9U4W - chains B and G of the 6 polymer chains in the assembly; structure by electron microscopy, 3.18 A resolution.

# Chain B
Molecule: Guanine nucleotide-binding protein G(I)/G(S)/G(T) subunit beta-1
From: Homo sapiens
Reference sequence: P62873 (GBB1_HUMAN); residues 7-345 here correspond to UniProt positions 2-340 (UniProt number = residue number - 5)
Amino-acid sequence (344 residues; each row starts with the number of its first residue):
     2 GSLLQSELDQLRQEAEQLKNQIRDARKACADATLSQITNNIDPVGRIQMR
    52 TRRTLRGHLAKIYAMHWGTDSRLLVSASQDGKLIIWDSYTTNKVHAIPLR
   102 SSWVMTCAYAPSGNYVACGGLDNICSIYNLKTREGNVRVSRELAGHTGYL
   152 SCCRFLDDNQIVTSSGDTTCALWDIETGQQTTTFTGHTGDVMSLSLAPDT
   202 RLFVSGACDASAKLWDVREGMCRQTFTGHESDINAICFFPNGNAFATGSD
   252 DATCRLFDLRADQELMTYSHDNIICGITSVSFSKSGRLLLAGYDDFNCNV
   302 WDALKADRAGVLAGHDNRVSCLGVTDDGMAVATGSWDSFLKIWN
Unresolved in the structure: 2-7
Differences from the reference sequence: expression tag (2-6)
UniProt features mapped onto this chain:
  - modified residue: S7 (N-acetylserine), H271 (Phosphohistidine)

# Chain G
Molecule: Guanine nucleotide-binding protein G(I)/G(S)/G(O) subunit gamma-2
From: Homo sapiens
Reference sequence: P59768 (GBG2_HUMAN); numbering as in UniProt (aligned over 1-71)
Amino-acid sequence (71 residues; each row starts with the number of its first residue):
     1 MASNNTASIAQARKLVEQLKMEANIDRIKVSKAAADLMAYCEAHAKEDPL
    51 LTPVPASENPFREKKFFCAIL
Unresolved in the structure: 1-5, 63-71
UniProt features mapped onto this chain:
  - modified residue: A2 (N-acetylalanine), C68 (Cysteine methyl ester)
  - lipidation: C68 (S-geranylgeranyl cysteine)

# How chain B and chain G interact
Pairs across the interface (71):
  L9(B) - I9(G)  hydrophobic
  L12(B) - A12(G)  hydrophobic
  L12(B) - V16(G)
  A16(B) - V16(G)  hydrophobic
  A16(B) - L19(G)
  L19(B) - V16(G)
  L19(B) - L19(G)  hydrophobic
  Q22(B) - A23(G)
  I23(B) - L19(G)
  I23(B) - A23(G)  hydrophobic
  A29(B) - K29(G)
  C30(B) - R27(G)
  C30(B) - K29(G)
  C30(B) - V30(G)  hydrogen bond (backbone-backbone)
  A31(B) - V30(G)  hydrophobic
  D32(B) - K29(G)
  D32(B) - V30(G)
  D32(B) - S31(G)
  A33(B) - V30(G)
  L35(B) - A34(G)  hydrophobic
  L35(B) - L37(G)  hydrophobic
  I38(B) - S31(G)
  I38(B) - A34(G)  hydrophobic
  V45(B) - L51(G)  hydrophobic
  R53(B) - N59(G)
  R53(B) - R62(G)
  R54(B) - P60(G)
  R54(B) - F61(G)  hydrogen bond (side chain-backbone)
  S89(B) - F61(G)
  Y90(B) - P60(G)
  C223(B) - Q18(G)
  R224(B) - E22(G)
  R224(B) - I25(G)
  Q225(B) - I25(G)
  F240(B) - L37(G)  hydrophobic
  P241(B) - Y40(G)
  N242(B) - Y40(G)
  D259(B) - A33(G)
  D259(B) - L37(G)
  R261(B) - R27(G)
  R261(B) - I28(G)  hydrogen bond (backbone-backbone)
  R261(B) - D36(G)  salt bridge
  A262(B) - R27(G)
  D263(B) - R27(G)  salt bridge
  L266(B) - V30(G)  hydrophobic
  S284(B) - D48(G)  hydrogen bond
  K285(B) - Y40(G)  hydrogen bond (backbone-side chain)
  K285(B) - E47(G)
  K285(B) - D48(G)  hydrogen bond (backbone-side chain)
  S286(B) - Y40(G)
  S286(B) - C41(G)
  S286(B) - H44(G)
  S286(B) - D48(G)  hydrogen bond
  S286(B) - L51(G)
  G287(B) - C41(G)
  R288(B) - C41(G)
  R288(B) - L51(G)
  L289(B) - L51(G)  hydrophobic
  L305(B) - C41(G)  hydrophobic
  V325(B) - L50(G)  hydrophobic
  D328(B) - P49(G)
  G329(B) - P49(G)
  G329(B) - L50(G)
  M330(B) - P49(G)  hydrophobic
  M330(B) - P60(G)
  M330(B) - F61(G)
  A331(B) - F61(G)  hydrophobic
  V332(B) - L50(G)  hydrophobic
  I343(B) - F61(G)  hydrophobic
  N345(B) - N59(G)  hydrogen bond
  N345(B) - F61(G)
Other interface residues (no listed pair), chain B (52 interface residues in all): K20, A26, R27, I48, M50, K214, A245, W344
Other interface residues (no listed pair), chain G (36 interface residues in all): S8, R13, K20, M21, D26, M38, V54

# In short
52 residues of chain B and 36 residues of chain G are in contact; the contacts include 8 hydrogen bonds and 2
salt bridges. Polar pairs include R261(B)-D36(G), D263(B)-R27(G) and R54(B)-F61(G).
Chain B is Guanine nucleotide-binding protein G(I)/G(S)/G(T) subunit beta-1 and chain G is Guanine
nucleotide-binding protein G(I)/G(S)/G(O) subunit gamma-2, both from Homo sapiens; the structure, cryo-EM
structure of pig GnRHR bound with mammal GnRH, was determined by electron microscopy together with 9U4Y from
the same study.
